PDB entry 9BOL | X-ray diffraction, 1.99 A resolution | chains B and C of the 3 polymer chains in the assembly

Chain B:
Molecule: Elongin-C
Source organism: Homo sapiens
Reference sequence: Q15369 (ELOC_HUMAN); residue numbers follow UniProt; this construct covers 17-112
Sequence (96 residues; row label = number of the first residue in the row):
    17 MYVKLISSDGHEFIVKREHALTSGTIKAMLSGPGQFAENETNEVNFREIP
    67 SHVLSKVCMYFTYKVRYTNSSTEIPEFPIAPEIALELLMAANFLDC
Not modelled in the structure: 48-54

Chain C:
Molecule: von Hippel-Lindau disease tumor suppressor
Source organism: Homo sapiens
Reference sequence: P40337 (VHL_HUMAN); residues 54-213 here = UniProt positions 54-213
Sequence (176 residues; numbered 38 to 213; the number before each row is that of its first residue):
    38 MHHHHHHGENLYFQGSMEAGRPRPVLRSVNSREPSQVIFCNRSPRVVLPV
    88 WLNFDGEPQPYPTLPPGTGRRIHSYRGHLWLFRDAGTHDGLLVNQTELFV
   138 PSLNVDGQPIFANITLPVYTLKERCLQVVRSLVKPENYRRLDIVRSLYED
   188 LEDHPNVQKDLERLTQERIAHQRMGD
Not modelled in the structure: 38-60, 210-213
Sequence notes: initiating methionine (38); expression tag (39-53)
Ligand contacts: A1ARP ((4R)-1-[(2S)-2-(4-cyclopropyl-1H-1,2,3-triazol-1-yl)-3,3-dimethylbutanoyl]-4-hydroxy-N-{[4-(4-methyl-1,3-thiazol-5-yl)phenyl]methyl}-L-prolinamide): Asn-67, Arg-69, Phe-76, Pro-86, Trp-88, Phe-91, Tyr-98, Pro-99, Leu-101, Arg-107, Ile-109, His-110, Ser-111, Tyr-112, His-115, Trp-117

Chain B / chain C interface:
Residue-residue contacts (34):
  Tyr-76(B) / Tyr-156(C)  hydrogen bond (side chain-backbone)
  Tyr-76(B) / Thr-157(C)
  Tyr-76(B) / Leu-158(C)  hydrogen bond (side chain-backbone)
  Tyr-83(B) / Val-155(C)
  Thr-84(B) / Val-155(C)
  Ser-86(B) / Gln-132(C)  hydrogen bond (backbone-side chain)
  Ser-87(B) / Gln-132(C)
  Glu-89(B) / Arg-79(C)
  Ile-90(B) / Leu-153(C)
  Pro-91(B) / Leu-153(C)
  Glu-92(B) / Pro-81(C)
  Glu-92(B) / Arg-82(C)  salt bridge
  Glu-92(B) / Leu-153(C)
  Glu-92(B) / Arg-161(C)  salt bridge
  Phe-93(B) / Leu-158(C)  hydrophobic
  Phe-93(B) / Arg-161(C)  hydrogen bond (backbone-side chain)
  Ile-95(B) / Arg-161(C)
  Ile-95(B) / Cys-162(C)  hydrophobic
  Pro-97(B) / Leu-169(C)  hydrophobic
  Ala-100(B) / Val-165(C)  hydrophobic
  Leu-101(B) / Ile-180(C)  hydrophobic
  Leu-103(B) / Leu-158(C)  hydrophobic
  Leu-103(B) / Cys-162(C)  hydrophobic
  Leu-104(B) / Lys-159(C)
  Leu-104(B) / Cys-162(C)
  Leu-104(B) / Leu-163(C)  hydrophobic
  Leu-104(B) / Leu-184(C)  hydrophobic
  Ala-107(B) / Leu-158(C)  hydrophobic
  Ala-107(B) / Lys-159(C)
  Asn-108(B) / Lys-159(C)  hydrogen bond
  Asn-108(B) / Leu-184(C)
  Cys-112(B) / Thr-157(C)
  Cys-112(B) / Leu-158(C)  hydrogen bond (backbone-backbone)
  Cys-112(B) / Lys-159(C)  hydrogen bond (backbone-backbone)
Also at the interface, not in a pair above, chain B (24 interface residues in all): Val-73, Tyr-79, Lys-80, Asn-85, Met-105
Also at the interface, not in a pair above, chain C (24 interface residues in all): Ser-80, Pro-154, Gln-164, Val-166, Leu-178, Asp-179, Asp-187

In short:
Chain B and chain C each contribute 24 residues to their interface; the contacts include 7 hydrogen bonds and
2 salt bridges. Among the polar pairs are Glu-92(B)/Arg-82(C), Glu-92(B)/Arg-161(C) and Tyr-76(B)/Tyr-156(C).
Ligands of chain C: compound A1ARP.
Chain B is Elongin-C and chain C is von Hippel-Lindau disease tumor suppressor, both from Homo sapiens; the
structure, Crystal structure of the complex between VHL, ElonginB, ElonginC, and compound 5, was determined by
X-ray diffraction (same publication as 9BJU).
